Entry 7MOQ (electron microscopy, 8.00 A resolution (low resolution: residue-level contacts below are approximate; hydrogen-bond / salt-bridge calls are withheld)); this record covers chains J and d of the 35 polymer chains in the assembly.

== Chain J ==
Protein: Dynein light chain
Organism: Tetrahymena thermophila CU428
UniProtKB: Q1HFV9 (Q1HFV9_TETTH); residue numbers follow UniProt; this construct covers 1-93
Sequence (93 residues; row label = number of the first residue in the row):
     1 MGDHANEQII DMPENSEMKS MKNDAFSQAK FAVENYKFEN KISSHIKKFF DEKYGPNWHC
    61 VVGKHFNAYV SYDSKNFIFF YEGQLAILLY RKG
Not modelled in the structure: 1-9

== Chain d ==
Protein: Dynein intermediate chain 2
Organism: Tetrahymena thermophila CU428
UniProtKB: I7M008 (I7M008_TETTS); residue numbers follow UniProt; this construct covers 1-667
Sequence (667 residues; each row starts with the number of its first residue):
     1 MPPKQTKVVA SRKTVMPISR AGRAQIRRKD SNTQNNMNDQ GMEDEEIDQQ REGMKNQYEQ
    61 LTAQELNEDM PSKMLEPKNP QAPKNITVYD YYTRKFKTDE LVDQMIVHFS MDGDYIWKES
   121 NEYKTQEEIR DTKKALIKEA MRKQESEEPG ANHDEEAIKQ TLRNKFNYNT RECQTINPSI
   181 RERGVSTEPP PSDTICGNIT QWEIFDAYYA EIMKDHQIEN KKKKEVDQDK KQDQSMYSTS
   241 FKRCCKIMER MVVQNDQEDK YHDYRYYWSQ GDNLEAGKNE GHLLPIWRFS NEKQRKKNVT
   301 SICWNPLYPD LFAVSLGSYD FTKQRMGLIC LYSLKNTTHP EYAFNCEAGV MCLDFHPKSA
   361 ALLAVGLYDG TVLVYDIRNK HKKPIYQSTV RNQKHTDPVW QVKWNPDTSK NYNFYSISSD
   421 GRVMNWILMK NKLEPEEVIL LRLVGKNEEE STLIGLACGL CFDFNKFEPH IFLVGTEEGK
   481 IHKCSRAYSG QYQETYNGHL LAVYKVKWNN FHPRTFISAS ADWTVRIWDS KYTSQIICFD
   541 LSMMVVDAVW APYSSTVFAC ATMDKVQVYD LNVDKLNKLA EQKIVKQPKL TNLSFNYKDP
   601 ILLVGDSHGG VTLVKLSPNL CKSGPEIKQT EDKKAMEEFK NVKIEDYERE KMENLLAVVS
   661 KWEREDA
Not modelled in the structure: 1-74, 140-162, 202-234, 259-667

== How chain J and chain d interact ==
Contacting residue pairs (33; chain J residue first):
  D51(J) - Y89(d)
  D51(J) - R94(d)
  D51(J) - F96(d)
  E52(J) - R94(d)
  E52(J) - K95(d)
  K53(J) - R94(d)
  Y54(J) - R94(d)
  G55(J) - Y89(d)
  P56(J) - Y89(d)
  P56(J) - F96(d)
  H65(J) - T187(d)
  H65(J) - E188(d)
  H65(J) - P189(d)
  F66(J) - T187(d)
  N67(J) - V185(d)
  N67(J) - S186(d)
  N67(J) - T187(d)
  A68(J) - G184(d)
  A68(J) - V185(d)
  Y69(J) - E182(d)
  Y69(J) - R183(d)
  Y69(J) - G184(d)
  V70(J) - R181(d)
  V70(J) - E182(d)
  V70(J) - R183(d)
  S71(J) - I180(d)
  S71(J) - R181(d)
  Y72(J) - R181(d)
  Y72(J) - R183(d)
  F77(J) - R183(d)
  F79(J) - V185(d)
  F79(J) - T187(d)
  A86(J) - T187(d)
Other interface residues (no listed pair), chain J (22 interface residues in all): K48, N57, K64, D73, Y81
Other interface residues (no listed pair), chain d (18 interface residues in all): Y91, P178, S179, P190

== Summary ==
The interface between chain J and chain d involves 22 residues on one side and 18 on the other.
Chain J is Dynein light chain and chain d is Dynein intermediate chain 2, both from Tetrahymena thermophila
CU428; the structure, The structure of the Tetrahymena thermophila outer dynein arm on doublet microtubule,
was determined by electron microscopy.
